6G2W - chain A; structure by X-ray diffraction, 2.68 A resolution.

[Chain A]
Protein: Transitional endoplasmic reticulum ATPase
Source organism: Homo sapiens
Notes: EC 3.6.4.6
UniProt: P55072 (TERA_HUMAN); numbering as in UniProt (aligned over 462-764)
Chain sequence (306 residues; numbered 459 to 764; the number before each row is that of its first residue):
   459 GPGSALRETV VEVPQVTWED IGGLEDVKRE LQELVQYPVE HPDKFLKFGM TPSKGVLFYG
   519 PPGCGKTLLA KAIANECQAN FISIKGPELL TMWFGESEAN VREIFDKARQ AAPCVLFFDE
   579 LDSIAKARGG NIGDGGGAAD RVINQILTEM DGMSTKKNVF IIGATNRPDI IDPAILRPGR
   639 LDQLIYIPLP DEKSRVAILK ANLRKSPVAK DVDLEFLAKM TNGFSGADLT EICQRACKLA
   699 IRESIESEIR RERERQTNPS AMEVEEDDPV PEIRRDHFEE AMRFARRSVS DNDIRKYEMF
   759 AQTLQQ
Not modelled in the structure: 459-467, 550-554, 585-595, 713-726, 764
Sequence notes: expression tag (459-461)
Metal / ion sites: Na+: Asn624 (together with ADP)
Ligand contacts:
  - ADP (adenosine-5'-diphosphate): Asp478, Ile479, Gly480, Leu482, Pro519, Pro520, Gly521, Cys522, Gly523, Lys524, Thr525, Leu526, Ile656, Asn660, Gly684, Ala685, Thr688
  - AWD (N-(4-fluorophenyl)-4-methyl-piperazine-1-carboxamide): Arg625, Pro626, Asp627, Asp751, Lys754, Tyr755, Phe758
Swiss-Prot annotation at these positions:
  - binding site (ATP): Gly521 to Leu526
  - modified residue: Ser462 (Phosphoserine), Lys502 (N6-acetyllysine), Lys505 (N6-acetyllysine), Lys668 (N6-acetyllysine), Ser702 (Phosphoserine), Lys754 (N6-acetyllysine)
  - natural variant: Asp592 (D592N: In FTDALS6)
  - mutagenesis: Lys524 (K524A: Impairs catalytic activity of RNF19A toward SOD1 mutant. Does not inhibit interaction with RHBDD1; when associated with A-251; K524Q: Impairs ERAD degradation of HMGCR ...), Glu578 (E578Q: Does not inhibit interaction with RHBDD1. Increased interaction with CAV1 and UBXN6. Impaired autophagic function. Defect in ubiquitin-dependent protein degradation by the proteasome ...)
What the authors report for this chain:
  - binding site for AWD: Arg625, Asp627, Asp751, Lys754, Tyr755

[In short]
Chain A binds ADP and compound AWD. UniProt lists 6 ATP-binding residues and 2 mutagenesis sites. From the
paper: a binding site for AWD at Arg625, Asp627 and Asp751 among others.
Chain A is Transitional endoplasmic reticulum ATPase (Homo sapiens); the structure, Crystal structure of the
p97 D2 domain in a helical split-washer conformation, was determined by X-ray diffraction together with 6G2V,
6G2X, 6G2Y, 6G2Z and 6G30 from the same study.
